PDB entry 6Y7M | X-ray diffraction, 1.90 A resolution | chain AAA

[Chain AAA]
Name: 3C-like proteinase
Source organism: Severe acute respiratory syndrome coronavirus
Notes: EC 3.4.22.69
Reference sequence: P0C6U8 (R1A_SARS); residues 1-306 here correspond to UniProt positions 3241-3546 (UniProt number = residue number + 3240)
Chain sequence (306 residues; row label = number of the first residue in the row):
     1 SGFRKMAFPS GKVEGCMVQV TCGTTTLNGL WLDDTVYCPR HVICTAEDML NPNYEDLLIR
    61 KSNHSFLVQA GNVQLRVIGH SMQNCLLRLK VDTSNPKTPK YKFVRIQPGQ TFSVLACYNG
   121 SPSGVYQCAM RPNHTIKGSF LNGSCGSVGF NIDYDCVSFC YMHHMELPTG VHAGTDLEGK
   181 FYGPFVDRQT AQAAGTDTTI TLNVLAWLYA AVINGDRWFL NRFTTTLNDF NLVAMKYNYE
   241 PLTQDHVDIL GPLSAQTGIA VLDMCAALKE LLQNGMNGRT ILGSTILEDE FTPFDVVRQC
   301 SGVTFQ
Covalently attached groups: compound OEW linked to Cys145
Small-molecule neighbours: OEW (tert-butyl N-[1-[(2S)-3-cyclohexyl-1-[[(2S,3R)-4-(cyclopropylamino)-3-oxidanyl-4-oxidanylidene-1-[(3R)-2-oxidanylidene-3,4-dihydropyrrol-3-yl]butan-2-yl]amino]-1-oxidanylidene-propan-2-yl]-2-oxidanylidene-pyridin-3-yl]carbamate): Ser1, Thr25, Thr26, Leu27, His41, Met49, Tyr54, Phe140, Leu141, Asn142, Gly143, Ser144, His163, His164, Met165, Glu166, Leu167, Pro168, Gly170, His172, Val186, Asp187, Arg188, Gln189
Reported in the primary citation:
  - self-association interface (contacts with another copy of this molecule); pairs are residue here / residue on that copy: Thr285-Thr285 (hydrogen bond)
  - contacts within the chain: Thr285-Ile286 (hydrophobic contact)

[Overview]
Compound OEW is covalently linked to Cys145. The paper reports a self-association interface involving Thr285;
contacts within the chain involving Ile286 and Thr285.
Chain AAA is 3C-like proteinase (Severe acute respiratory syndrome coronavirus); the structure, Crystal
structure of the complex resulting from the reaction between the SARS-CoV main protease and tert-butyl ...,
was determined by X-ray diffraction (same publication as 6Y2E, 6Y2F and 6Y2G).
